Entry 1M3D (X-ray diffraction, 2.00 A resolution); this record covers chains D and E of the 6 polymer chains in the assembly.

== Chain D (and E) ==
Name: Type IV Collagen Noncollagenous Domain- Alpha1
From: Bos taurus
Notes: fragment: NC1 domain (Residues 1-229); chain E of this document is another copy of the same molecule, construct and numbering; everything in this record applies to it too
UniProt: Q7SIB2 (Q7SIB2_BOVIN); residues 1-229 here = UniProt positions 1-229
Chain sequence (229 residues; row label = number of the first residue in the row):
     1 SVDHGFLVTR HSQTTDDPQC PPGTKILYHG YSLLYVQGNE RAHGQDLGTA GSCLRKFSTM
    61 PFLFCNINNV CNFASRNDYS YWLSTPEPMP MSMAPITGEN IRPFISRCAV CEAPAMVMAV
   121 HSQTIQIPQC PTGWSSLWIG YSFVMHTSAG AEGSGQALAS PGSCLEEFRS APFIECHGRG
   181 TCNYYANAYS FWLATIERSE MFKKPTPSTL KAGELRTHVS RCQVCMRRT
Not modelled in the structure: 1-3, 229 (chain E: 1-3, 228-229)
Disulfides: Cys20-Cys111, Cys53-Cys108, Cys65-Cys71, Cys130-Cys225, Cys164-Cys222, Cys176-Cys182
Curated features (UniProtKB/Swiss-Prot):
  - modified residue: Pro207 (3-hydroxyproline)

== How chain D and chain E interact ==
Pairs across the interface (104):
  His4(D) with His4(E); Phe6(E); Ala115(E); Met116(E), hydrogen bond (backbone-backbone); Arg227(E)
  Gly5(D) with Met116(E); Trp134(E); Arg227(E)
  Phe6(D) with Met116(E), hydrophobic
  Leu7(D) with Met118(E), hydrophobic
  Lys25(D) with Arg227(E)
  Tyr31(D) with Phe202(E)
  Val36(D) with Met145(E), hydrophobic
  Gly38(D) with Met145(E); Phe191(E)
  Asn39(D) with Thr147(E), hydrogen bond; Ala151(E); Tyr189(E)
  Arg41(D) with Met145(E); Ala151(E); Glu152(E); Gly153(E), hydrogen bond (side chain-backbone); Ser154(E)
  His43(D) with Val144(E); Met145(E); Gly155(E); Gln156(E), hydrogen bond (side chain-backbone)
  Gln45(D) with Gln156(E); Ala157(E); Leu158(E)
  Ala50(D) with Ala159(E)
  Gly51(D) with Leu158(E); Ala159(E)
  Leu54(D) with Gln123(E)
  Arg55(D) with His121(E), hydrogen bond (side chain-backbone); Gln123(E)
  Lys56(D) with Gln123(E); Thr124(E); Ile196(E); Arg198(E); Met201(E)
  Phe57(D) with Ile196(E); Met201(E); Phe202(E), hydrophobic
  Ser58(D) with Ile196(E); Met201(E)
  Thr59(D) with Pro205(E)
  Met60(D) with Ile196(E)
  Pro61(D) with Leu193(E); Ala194(E), hydrogen bond (backbone-backbone)
  Phe62(D) with Phe191(E), hydrophobic; Trp192(E); Ala194(E)
  Leu63(D) with Ser190(E); Phe191(E); Trp192(E), hydrogen bond (backbone-backbone); His218(E)
  Phe64(D) with Tyr189(E), hydrophobic; Ser190(E); Phe191(E), hydrophobic
  Cys65(D) with Phe168(E), hydrophobic; Ser170(E); Ala188(E); Tyr189(E); Ser190(E), hydrogen bond (backbone-backbone)
  Asn66(D) with Ser170(E), hydrogen bond (backbone-side chain); Ala188(E); Tyr189(E)
  Ile67(D) with Ala171(E), hydrophobic; Tyr185(E); Ala186(E), hydrophobic; Ala188(E)
  Asn69(D) with Ser170(E); Leu210(E); Lys211(E); Ala212(E), hydrogen bond (backbone-backbone); Leu215(E)
  Val70(D) with Thr209(E); Leu210(E)
  Cys71(D) with Ser208(E); Thr209(E); Leu210(E), hydrogen bond (backbone-backbone); Leu215(E), hydrophobic
  Asn72(D) with Ser208(E); Thr209(E), hydrogen bond
  Phe73(D) with Ala194(E), hydrophobic; Pro205(E), hydrophobic; Thr206(E); Pro207(E); Ser208(E), hydrogen bond (backbone-backbone)
  Ala74(D) with Pro205(E), hydrophobic; Pro207(E)
  Ser75(D) with Pro207(E); Ser208(E), hydrogen bond (side chain-backbone)
  Arg76(D) with Tyr189(E), hydrogen bond
  Gly98(D) with Phe202(E)
  Glu99(D) with Phe202(E), hydrogen bond (backbone-backbone)
  Ile101(D) with Phe202(E), hydrophobic
  Arg102(D) with Phe202(E)
  Glu112(D) with Trp134(E), hydrogen bond; Arg227(E), salt bridge
  Gly178(D) with Pro205(E)
  Arg179(D) with Lys204(E)
  Gly180(D) with Pro205(E)
Other interface residues (no listed pair), chain D (49 interface residues in all): Leu27, Leu33, Thr49, Asp78, Ile105
Other interface residues (no listed pair), chain E (57 interface residues in all): Pro114, Val120, Ser122, Pro131, Thr132, Tyr184, Lys203, Val219

== In short ==
The interface between chain D and chain E involves 49 residues on one side and 57 on the other, with 17
hydrogen bonds and 1 salt bridge. Polar pairs include Glu112(D)-Arg227(E), Asn39(D)-Thr147(E) and
Arg41(D)-Gly153(E).
Chain D and chain E are both Type IV Collagen Noncollagenous Domain- Alpha1 (Bos taurus); the structure,
Structure of Type IV Collagen NC1 Domains, was determined by X-ray diffraction.
